6UZO - chains A and C of the 3 polymer chains in the assembly; structure by X-ray diffraction, 2.35 A resolution.

# Chain A
Molecule: MHC class I antigen
Source organism: Homo sapiens
UniProt: F4NBQ8 (F4NBQ8_HUMAN); residues 1-276 here correspond to UniProt positions 25-300 (UniProt number = residue number + 24)
Amino-acid sequence (276 residues; numbered 1 to 276; the number before each row is that of its first residue):
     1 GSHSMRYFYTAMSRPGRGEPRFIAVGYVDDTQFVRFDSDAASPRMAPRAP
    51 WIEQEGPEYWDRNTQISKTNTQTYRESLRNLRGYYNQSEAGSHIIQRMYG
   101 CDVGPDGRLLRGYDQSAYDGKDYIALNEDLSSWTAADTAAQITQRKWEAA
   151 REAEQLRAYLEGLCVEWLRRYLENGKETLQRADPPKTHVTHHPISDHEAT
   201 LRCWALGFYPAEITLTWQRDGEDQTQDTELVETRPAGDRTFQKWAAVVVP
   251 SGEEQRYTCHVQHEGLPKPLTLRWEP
Disulfide bonds: Cys101-Cys164, Cys203-Cys259

# Chain C
Molecule: Synthetic peptide HIS-LEU-ALA-SER-SER-GLY-HIS-SER-TYR
Amino-acid sequence (9 residues; numbered 1 to 9; the number before each row is that of its first residue):
     1 HLASSGHSY

# How chain A and chain C interact
Contacting residue pairs (44; chain A residue first):
  Tyr7(A) with His1(C), hydrogen bond (side chain-backbone); Leu2(C), hydrogen bond (side chain-backbone)
  Tyr9(A) with Leu2(C)
  Tyr59(A) with His1(C)
  Arg62(A) with His1(C); Ser4(C), hydrogen bond
  Asn63(A) with His1(C), hydrogen bond; Leu2(C), hydrogen bond (side chain-backbone)
  Ile66(A) with His1(C); Leu2(C), hydrophobic; Ala3(C); Ser5(C), hydrogen bond (backbone-side chain)
  Ser67(A) with Leu2(C)
  Thr69(A) with Ser5(C)
  Asn70(A) with Ser5(C), hydrogen bond
  Thr73(A) with Gly6(C); Ser8(C)
  Tyr74(A) with Tyr9(C), hydrophobic
  Glu76(A) with Ser8(C), hydrogen bond
  Ser77(A) with Ser8(C); Tyr9(C), hydrogen bond (side chain-backbone)
  Asn80(A) with Tyr9(C), hydrogen bond (side chain-backbone)
  Leu81(A) with Tyr9(C), hydrophobic
  Tyr84(A) with Tyr9(C), hydrogen bond (side chain-backbone)
  Ile95(A) with Tyr9(C)
  Arg97(A) with Tyr9(C), hydrogen bond
  Tyr99(A) with Leu2(C); Ala3(C), hydrogen bond (side chain-backbone)
  Ser116(A) with Tyr9(C), hydrogen bond
  Tyr123(A) with Tyr9(C), hydrophobic
  Thr143(A) with Tyr9(C), hydrogen bond (side chain-backbone)
  Lys146(A) with Ser8(C); Tyr9(C), hydrogen bond (side chain-backbone)
  Trp147(A) with His7(C), hydrogen bond (side chain-backbone); Ser8(C), hydrogen bond (side chain-backbone); Tyr9(C), hydrophobic
  Ala150(A) with His7(C)
  Glu152(A) with Gly6(C); His7(C), hydrogen bond (side chain-backbone)
  Tyr159(A) with His1(C), hydrogen bond (side chain-backbone); Leu2(C); Ala3(C)
  Trp167(A) with His1(C)
  Tyr171(A) with His1(C), hydrogen bond (side chain-backbone)
Other interface residues (no listed pair), chain A (31 interface residues in all): Met5, Met45

# Overview
31 residues of chain A face 9 of chain C across their interface; the contacts include 21 hydrogen bonds. Polar
contacts include Tyr7(A)-His1(C), Tyr7(A)-Leu2(C) and Arg62(A)-Ser4(C).
Here chain A is MHC class I antigen (Homo sapiens) and chain C is Synthetic peptide
HIS-LEU-ALA-SER-SER-GLY-HIS-SER-TYR. Entry 6UZO (HLA-B*15:02 complexed with a synthetic peptide) was
determined by X-ray diffraction.
